6MO8 - chain A; structure by X-ray diffraction, 1.80 A resolution.

# Chain A
Protein: Bromodomain-containing protein 2
Source organism: Homo sapiens
Reference sequence: P25440 (BRD2_HUMAN), isoform P25440-3; residues 71-194 here correspond to UniProt positions 24-147 (UniProt number = residue number - 47)
Amino-acid sequence (126 residues; row label = number of the first residue in the row):
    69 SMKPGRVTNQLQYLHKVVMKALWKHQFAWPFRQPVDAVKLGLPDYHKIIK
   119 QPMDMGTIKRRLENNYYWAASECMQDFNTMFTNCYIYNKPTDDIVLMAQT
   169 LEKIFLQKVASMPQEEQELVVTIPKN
Unresolved in the structure: 69-73, 188-194
Differences from the reference sequence: expression tag (69-70)
Small-molecule neighbours:
  - JWD (5,7-bis(3,5-dimethyl-1,2-oxazol-4-yl)quinoline), molecule 1: N77, Q80, K84, L187
  - JWD, molecule 2: W97, P98, F99, Q101, V103, L108, L110, Y113, C152, Y155, N156, I162, M165

# Summary
Bound to chain A: compound JWD.
Chain A is Bromodomain-containing protein 2 (Homo sapiens); the structure, N-terminal bromodomain of human
BRD2 in complex with 4,4'-(quinoline-5,7-diyl)bis(3,5-dimethylisoxazole) inhibitor, was determined by X-ray
diffraction together with 6MO7, 6MO9 and 6MOA from the same study.
